Entry 7BNK (X-ray diffraction, 1.90 A resolution); this record covers chains A and B.

Chain A (and B):
Name: ParB family protein
From: Myxococcus xanthus (strain DK 1622)
Notes: chain B of this document is another copy of the same molecule, construct and numbering; everything in this record applies to it too
UniProt: Q1CVJ4 (Q1CVJ4_MYXXD); numbering as in UniProt (aligned over 35-246)
Sequence (213 residues; row label = number of the first residue in the row):
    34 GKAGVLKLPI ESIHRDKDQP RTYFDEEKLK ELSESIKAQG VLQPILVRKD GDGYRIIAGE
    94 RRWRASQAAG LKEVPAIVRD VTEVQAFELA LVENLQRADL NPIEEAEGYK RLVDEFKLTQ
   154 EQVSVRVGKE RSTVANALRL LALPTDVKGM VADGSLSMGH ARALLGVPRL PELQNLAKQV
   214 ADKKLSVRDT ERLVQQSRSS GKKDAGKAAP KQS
Disordered / not traced: 34-36, 231-246 (chain B: 34-36, 230-246)
Sequence notes: expression tag (34)
Swiss-Prot annotation at these positions:
  - DNA-binding region: Gly-199 to Arg-221 (H-T-H motif)
  - active site: Glu-93 (Proton acceptor)
  - binding site (CTP): Gln-52, Arg-54, Ser-68, Gly-73, Leu-75, Gln-76, Gly-92, Glu-93, Arg-94, Arg-95, Glu-126, Asn-127, Arg-130, Ala-131
  - binding site (Mg(2+)): Glu-126, Asn-127
  - site: Gln-52 (May stabilize catalytic product and decrease reverse reaction)
  - mutagenesis: Gln-52 (Q52A: Greatly decreased CTPase activity in the presence of parS, still binds CTP and dimerizes, covers 175 kb segment of chromosomal DNA in vivo, forms larger than wild-type cellular patches ...), Arg-54 (R54A: Binds but does not hydrolyze CTP, does not accumulate on parS DNA), Glu-93 (E93A: Greatly decreased CTPase activity in the presence of parS, still binds CTP and dimerizes, covers 125 kb segment of chromosomal DNA in vivo, forms larger than wild-type cellular patches ...), Arg-94 (R94A: Binds but does not hydrolyze CTP, does not accumulate on parS DNA), Arg-95 (R95A: No longer binds CTP-gamma-S, no CTPase activity with parS, ParB is dispersed in the cytoplasm, 83% of cells have chromosome segregation defects ...), Glu-126 (E126A: Still binds CTP-gamma-S, almost no CTPase activity with parS, ParB is dispersed in the cytoplasm with a few poor foci, 87% of cells have chromosome segregation defects ...), Asn-127 (N127A: Slightly reduced binding of CTP-gamma-S, no CTPase activity with parS, ParB is dispersed in the cytoplasm, 90% of cells have chromosome segregation defects. Does not accumulate on parS DNA), Arg-130 (R130A: No longer binds CTP-gamma-S, no CTPase activity with parS, ParB is dispersed in the cytoplasm, 79% of cells have chromosome segregation defects. Does not accumulate on parS DNA)
Ion coordination: Mg2+: Glu-126, Asn-127 (together with CDP, Monothiophosphate)
Ligand contacts:
  - CDP (cytidine-5'-diphosphate), molecule 1: Arg-54, Leu-65, Ser-68, Ile-69, Gly-73, Val-74, Leu-75, Gln-76, Ala-91, Gly-92, Glu-93, Arg-94, Arg-95, Glu-126, Asn-127, Arg-130
  - CDP, molecule 2: Gln-76, Val-125, Glu-126, Gln-129, Arg-130, Ala-131
  - Monothiophosphate (TS6): Gln-52, Pro-53, Arg-54, Phe-57, Ile-90, Ala-91, Gly-92, Glu-93, Arg-94, Glu-126, Asn-127
From the paper describing this entry:
  - binding site for CDP: Ser-68, Gly-73
  - specificity-determining residues: Ser-68
  - binding site for Monothiophosphate: Gln-52, Arg-54, Gly-92, Glu-93, Asn-127
  - mutagenesis - Q52A, E93A: decreased catalytic activity on CTP
  - contacts within the chain: Gln-52/Glu-93 (hydrogen bond), Glu-93/Arg-97 (hydrogen bond), Phe-57/Arg-97 (pi stacking)
  - catalytic residues: Glu-93 (from molecular simulation)
  - catalytic residues: Gln-52 (proposed by the authors, not directly observed)
  - mutagenesis - R54A, R94A, R95A, E126A, N127A, R130A: abolished binding to DNA
  - mutagenesis - R54A, R94A, E126A, N127A: abolished catalytic activity on CTP
  - mutagenesis - R54A, R94A: unchanged binding to nucleotide
  - mutagenesis - R95A: abolished localization
  - mutagenesis - Q52A, E93A: decreased growth
  - mutagenesis - Q52A (k_off_ = 0.002 s-1), E93A (k_off_ = 0.018 s-1): increased binding to CTP
  - mutagenesis - Q52A, E93A: increased localization

Interface between chain A and chain B:
Residue-residue contacts - 98 pairs, chain A then chain B:
  Val-38(A) with Val-38(B), hydrophobic
  Asp-51(A) with Arg-144(B), hydrogen bond (backbone-side chain)
  Pro-53(A) with Glu-137(B)
  Arg-54(A) with Ala-131(B), hydrogen bond (side chain-backbone); Asp-132(B), hydrogen bond (side chain-backbone); Leu-133(B); Glu-137(B)
  Thr-55(A) with Glu-137(B), hydrogen bond (backbone-side chain)
  Tyr-56(A) with Glu-137(B), hydrogen bond (backbone-side chain)
  Glu-64(A) with Gln-129(B)
  Leu-65(A) with Gln-129(B), hydrogen bond (backbone-side chain)
  Ser-68(A) with Gln-129(B)
  Gln-72(A) with Gln-118(B), hydrogen bond; Glu-121(B), hydrogen bond; Leu-122(B)
  Leu-75(A) with Leu-79(B); Leu-122(B); Val-125(B), hydrophobic
  Gln-76(A) with Gln-76(B), hydrogen bond; Pro-77(B), hydrogen bond (side chain-backbone); Leu-79(B); Arg-95(B), hydrogen bond
  Pro-77(A) with Gln-76(B); Ile-110(B)
  Leu-79(A) with Leu-75(B)
  Arg-94(A) with Gln-129(B); Arg-130(B); Ala-131(B)
  Arg-95(A) with Gln-76(B), hydrogen bond
  Ile-110(A) with Pro-77(B)
  Arg-112(A) with Leu-75(B)
  Glu-116(A) with Arg-144(B), salt bridge; Phe-149(B)
  Val-117(A) with Phe-149(B), hydrophobic; Leu-151(B), hydrophobic
  Gln-118(A) with Gln-72(B), hydrogen bond; Arg-159(B)
  Phe-120(A) with Gly-141(B); Arg-144(B); Leu-145(B), hydrophobic
  Glu-121(A) with Gln-72(B), hydrogen bond; Leu-145(B); Leu-151(B); Arg-159(B), salt bridge
  Leu-122(A) with Gln-72(B); Leu-75(B), hydrophobic
  Leu-124(A) with Gly-141(B); Leu-145(B), hydrophobic
  Val-125(A) with Ser-68(B); Leu-75(B), hydrophobic; Arg-159(B); Val-160(B), hydrophobic
  Asn-127(A) with Leu-133(B)
  Leu-128(A) with Glu-138(B); Tyr-142(B); Lys-162(B), hydrogen bond (backbone-side chain)
  Gln-129(A) with Glu-64(B), hydrogen bond (side chain-backbone); Leu-65(B), hydrogen bond (side chain-backbone); Ser-68(B); Val-160(B), hydrogen bond (side chain-backbone); Gly-161(B), hydrogen bond (side chain-backbone); Lys-162(B)
  Arg-130(A) with Arg-94(B); Arg-130(B); Ala-131(B), hydrogen bond (side chain-backbone); Asp-132(B), salt bridge
  Ala-131(A) with Arg-54(B), hydrogen bond (backbone-side chain); Arg-94(B); Arg-130(B), hydrogen bond (backbone-side chain)
  Asp-132(A) with Arg-54(B); Arg-130(B), salt bridge
  Leu-133(A) with Arg-54(B); Asn-127(B)
  Glu-137(A) with Pro-53(B); Arg-54(B); Thr-55(B), hydrogen bond (side chain-backbone); Tyr-56(B), hydrogen bond (side chain-backbone)
  Glu-138(A) with Leu-128(B)
  Gly-141(A) with Phe-120(B); Leu-124(B)
  Tyr-142(A) with Leu-128(B)
  Arg-144(A) with Asp-51(B), salt bridge; Phe-120(B)
  Leu-145(A) with Phe-120(B), hydrophobic; Glu-121(B); Leu-124(B), hydrophobic
  Phe-149(A) with Glu-116(B); Val-117(B), hydrophobic
  Leu-151(A) with Val-117(B), hydrophobic; Glu-121(B)
  Arg-159(A) with Gln-118(B); Glu-121(B), salt bridge; Val-125(B)
  Val-160(A) with Val-125(B), hydrophobic; Gln-129(B), hydrogen bond (backbone-side chain)
  Gly-161(A) with Gln-129(B), hydrogen bond (backbone-side chain)
  Lys-162(A) with Leu-128(B), hydrogen bond (side chain-backbone); Gln-129(B)
Also at the interface, not in a pair above, chain A (48 interface residues in all): Gly-37, Lys-61, Glu-126
Also at the interface, not in a pair above, chain B (48 interface residues in all): Gly-37, Lys-61, Glu-126, Glu-148

Summary:
Chain A and chain B each contribute 48 residues to their interface; the contacts include 27 hydrogen bonds and
6 salt bridges. Polar contacts include Glu-116(A)/Arg-144(B), Glu-121(A)/Arg-159(B) and Arg-130(A)/Asp-132(B).
From the paper: catalytic residues Glu-93(A) and Gln-52(A); R54A, R94A and R95A of chain A, among others,
abolish binding to DNA; 8 substitutions were tested in all.
Both chains are ParB family protein (Myxococcus xanthus (strain DK 1622)). Entry 7BNK (Crystal structure of
ParB from Myxococcus xanthus bound to CDP and Monothiophosphate) was determined by X-ray diffraction (same
publication as 7O0N and 7BNR).
